Entry 3AVU (X-ray diffraction, 2.91 A resolution); this record covers chains A and T of the 3 polymer chains in the assembly.

[Chain A]
Protein: Elongation factor Ts, Elongation factor Tu, LINKER, Q beta replicase
Organism: Escherichia coli O157:H7
UniProtKB: chimeric construct of P0A6P3, P0A6N3, Q8LTE0: residues 1-283 from P0A6P3 (EFTS_ECO57) positions 1-283 (same numbers); residues 285-678 from P0A6N3 positions 1-394 (UniProt number = residue number - 284); residues 695-1283 from Q8LTE0 positions 1-589 (UniProt number = residue number - 694)
Amino-acid sequence (1289 residues; row label = number of the first residue in the row):
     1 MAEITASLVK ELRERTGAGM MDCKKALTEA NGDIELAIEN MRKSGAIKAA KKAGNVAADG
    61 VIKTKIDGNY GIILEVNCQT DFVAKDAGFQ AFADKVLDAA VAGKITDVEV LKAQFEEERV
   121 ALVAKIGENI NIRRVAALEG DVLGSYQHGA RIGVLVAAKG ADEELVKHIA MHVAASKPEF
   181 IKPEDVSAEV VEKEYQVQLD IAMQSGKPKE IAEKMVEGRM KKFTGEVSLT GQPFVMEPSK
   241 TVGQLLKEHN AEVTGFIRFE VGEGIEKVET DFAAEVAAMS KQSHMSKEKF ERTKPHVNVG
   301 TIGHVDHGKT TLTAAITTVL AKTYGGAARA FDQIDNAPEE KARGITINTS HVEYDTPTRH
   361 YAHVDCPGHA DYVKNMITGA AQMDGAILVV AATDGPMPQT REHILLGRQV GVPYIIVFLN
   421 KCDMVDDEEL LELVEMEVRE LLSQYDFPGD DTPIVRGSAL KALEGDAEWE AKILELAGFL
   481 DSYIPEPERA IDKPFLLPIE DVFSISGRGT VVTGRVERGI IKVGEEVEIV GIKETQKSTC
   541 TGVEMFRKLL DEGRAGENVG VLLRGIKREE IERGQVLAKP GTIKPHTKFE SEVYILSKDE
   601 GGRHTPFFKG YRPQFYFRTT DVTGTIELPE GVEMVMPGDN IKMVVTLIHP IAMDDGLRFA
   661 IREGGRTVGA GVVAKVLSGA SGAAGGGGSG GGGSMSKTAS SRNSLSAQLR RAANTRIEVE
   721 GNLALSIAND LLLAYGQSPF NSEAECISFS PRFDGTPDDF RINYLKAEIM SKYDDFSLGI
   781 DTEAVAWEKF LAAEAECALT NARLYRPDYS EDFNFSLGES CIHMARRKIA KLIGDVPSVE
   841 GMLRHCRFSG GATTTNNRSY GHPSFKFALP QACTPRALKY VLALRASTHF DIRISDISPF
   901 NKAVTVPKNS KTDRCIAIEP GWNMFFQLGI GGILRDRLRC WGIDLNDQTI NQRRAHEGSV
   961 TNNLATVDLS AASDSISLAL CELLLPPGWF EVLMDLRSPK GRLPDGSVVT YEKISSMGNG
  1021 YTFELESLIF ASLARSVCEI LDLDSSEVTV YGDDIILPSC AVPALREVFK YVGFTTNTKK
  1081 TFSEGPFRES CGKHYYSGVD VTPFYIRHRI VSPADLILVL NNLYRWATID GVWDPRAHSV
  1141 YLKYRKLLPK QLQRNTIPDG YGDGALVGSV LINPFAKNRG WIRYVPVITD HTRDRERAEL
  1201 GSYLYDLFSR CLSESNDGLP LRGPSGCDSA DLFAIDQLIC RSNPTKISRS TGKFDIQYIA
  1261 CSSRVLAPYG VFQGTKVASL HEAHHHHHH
Unresolved in the structure: 1, 287-289, 327-347, 681-699, 1217-1233, 1265-1289
Differences from the reference sequence: linker (284); expression tag (1284-1289)
Ion coordination: Ca2+ site 1: Asp968, Leu969; Ca2+ site 2: Glu1089 (shared with 1 residue of chain G)
Curated features (UniProtKB/Swiss-Prot):
  - region: Thr80 to Val83 (Involved in Mg(2+) ion dislocation from EF-Tu)

[Chain T]
Molecule: 12-nt RNA strand
Sequence (12 nucleotides; numbered 2101 to 2112; the number before each row is that of its first residue):
  2101 AUCGUGGACC CA
Unresolved in the structure: 2101-2103

[Chain A / chain T interface]
Pairs across the interface - 37 pairs, chain A then chain T:
  Arg666(A) - C2111(T)  salt bridge to the phosphate
  Arg847(A) - G2107(T)  salt bridge to the phosphate
  Ser849(A) - G2106(T)  phosphate contact
  Ser849(A) - G2107(T)  phosphate contact
  Gly850(A) - G2106(T)  phosphate contact
  Gly851(A) - U2105(T)  phosphate contact
  Gly851(A) - G2106(T)  hydrogen bond to the phosphate
  Ala852(A) - G2104(T)  phosphate contact
  Ala852(A) - U2105(T)  hydrogen bond to the phosphate
  Asn857(A) - G2104(T)  phosphate contact
  Arg858(A) - G2104(T)  hydrogen bond to the phosphate
  Arg858(A) - U2105(T)  salt bridge to the phosphate
  Val906(A) - G2104(T)  base contact
  Pro907(A) - G2104(T)  hydrogen bond to the base
  Ile916(A) - U2105(T)  base contact
  Ala917(A) - U2105(T)  hydrogen bond to the sugar
  Ile918(A) - U2105(T)  sugar contact
  Met924(A) - G2106(T)  phosphate contact
  Leu928(A) - G2106(T)  phosphate contact
  Arg935(A) - G2107(T)  hydrogen bond to the sugar
  Leu945(A) - A2108(T)  hydrogen bond to the sugar
  Asn946(A) - A2108(T)  sugar contact
  Asn946(A) - C2109(T)  phosphate contact
  Asp947(A) - A2108(T)  sugar contact
  Gln948(A) - A2108(T)  base contact
  Met1017(A) - U2105(T)  base contact
  Gly1018(A) - U2105(T)  hydrogen bond to the sugar
  Gly1018(A) - G2106(T)  sugar contact
  Asn1019(A) - G2106(T)  sugar contact
  Phe1023(A) - G2107(T)  sugar contact
  Tyr1051(A) - G2107(T)  base contact
  Tyr1051(A) - A2108(T)  hydrogen bond to the sugar
  Gly1160(A) - C2111(T)  sugar contact
  Tyr1161(A) - A2112(T)  phosphate contact
  Thr1189(A) - A2112(T)  sugar contact
  Gln1257(A) - A2112(T)  phosphate contact
  Ile1259(A) - A2112(T)  phosphate contact
Also at the interface, not in a pair above, chain A (33 interface residues in all): Lys866, Glu919, Gly1162

[In short]
33 residues of chain A and 8 residues of chain T are in contact, with 9 hydrogen bonds and 3 salt bridges.
Polar contacts include Pro907(A)-G2104(T), Ala917(A)-U2105(T) and Arg935(A)-G2107(T). Asp968(A) and Leu969(A)
form the Ca2+ site 1.
Here chain A is Elongation factor Ts, Elongation factor Tu, LINKER, Q beta replicase (Escherichia coli
O157:H7) and chain T is a 12-nt RNA strand. Entry 3AVU (Structure of viral RNA polymerase complex 2) was
determined by X-ray diffraction together with 3AVT, 3AVV, 3AVW, 3AVX and 3AVY from the same study.
